4G7H - chains D and E of the 8 polymer chains in the assembly; structure by X-ray diffraction, 2.90 A resolution.

[Chain D]
Molecule: DNA-directed RNA polymerase subunit beta'
Organism: Thermus thermophilus
Notes: EC 2.7.7.6
UniProt: Q8RQE8 (RPOC_THET8); residues 1-1524 here = UniProt positions 1-1524
Amino-acid sequence (1524 residues; row label = number of the first residue in the row):
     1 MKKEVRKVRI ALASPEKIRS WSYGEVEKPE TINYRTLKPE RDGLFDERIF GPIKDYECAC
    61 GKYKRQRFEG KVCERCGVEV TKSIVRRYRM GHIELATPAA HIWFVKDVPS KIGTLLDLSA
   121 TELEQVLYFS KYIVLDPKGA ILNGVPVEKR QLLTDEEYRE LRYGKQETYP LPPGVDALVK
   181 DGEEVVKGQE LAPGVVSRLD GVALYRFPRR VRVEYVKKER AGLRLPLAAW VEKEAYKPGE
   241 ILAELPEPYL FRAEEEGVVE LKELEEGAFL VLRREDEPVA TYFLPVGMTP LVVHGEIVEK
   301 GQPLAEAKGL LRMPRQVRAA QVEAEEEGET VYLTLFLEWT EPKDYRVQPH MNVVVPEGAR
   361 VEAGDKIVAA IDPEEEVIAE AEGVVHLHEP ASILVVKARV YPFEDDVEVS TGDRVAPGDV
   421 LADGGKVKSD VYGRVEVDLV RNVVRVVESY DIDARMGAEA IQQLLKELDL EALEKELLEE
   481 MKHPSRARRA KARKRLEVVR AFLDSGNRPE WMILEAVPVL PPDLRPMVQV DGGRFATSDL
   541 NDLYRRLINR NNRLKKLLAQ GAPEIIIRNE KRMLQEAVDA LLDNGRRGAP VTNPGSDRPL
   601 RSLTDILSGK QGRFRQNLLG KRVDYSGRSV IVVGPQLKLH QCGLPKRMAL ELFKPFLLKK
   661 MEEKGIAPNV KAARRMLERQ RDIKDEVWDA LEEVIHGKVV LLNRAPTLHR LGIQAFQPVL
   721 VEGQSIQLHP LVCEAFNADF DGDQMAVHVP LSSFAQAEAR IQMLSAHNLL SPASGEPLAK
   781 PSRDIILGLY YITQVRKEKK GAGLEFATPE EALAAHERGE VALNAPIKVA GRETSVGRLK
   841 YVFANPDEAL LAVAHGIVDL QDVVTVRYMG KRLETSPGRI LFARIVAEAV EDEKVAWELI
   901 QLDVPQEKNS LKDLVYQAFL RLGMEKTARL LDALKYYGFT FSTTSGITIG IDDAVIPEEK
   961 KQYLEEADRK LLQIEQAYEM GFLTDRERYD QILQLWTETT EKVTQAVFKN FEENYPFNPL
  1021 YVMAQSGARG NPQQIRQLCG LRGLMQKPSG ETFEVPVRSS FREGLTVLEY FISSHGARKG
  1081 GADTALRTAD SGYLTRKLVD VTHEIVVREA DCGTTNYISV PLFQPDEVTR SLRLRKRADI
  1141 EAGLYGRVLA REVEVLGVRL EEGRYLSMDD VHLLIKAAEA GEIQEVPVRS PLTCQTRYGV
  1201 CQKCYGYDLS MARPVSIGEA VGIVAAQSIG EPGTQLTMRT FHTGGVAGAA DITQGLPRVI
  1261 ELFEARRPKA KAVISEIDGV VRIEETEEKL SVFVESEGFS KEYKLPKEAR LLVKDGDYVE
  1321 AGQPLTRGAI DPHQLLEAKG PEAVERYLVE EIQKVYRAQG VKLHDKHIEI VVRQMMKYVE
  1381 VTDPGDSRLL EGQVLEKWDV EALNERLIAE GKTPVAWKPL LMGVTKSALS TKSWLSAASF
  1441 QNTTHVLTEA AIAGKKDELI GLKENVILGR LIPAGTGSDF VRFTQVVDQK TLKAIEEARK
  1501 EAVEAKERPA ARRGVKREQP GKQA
Unresolved in the structure: 1-2, 1238-1251, 1503-1524
Metal / ion sites: Zn2+ site 1: Cys58, Cys60, Cys73, Cys76; Mg2+ site 1: Asp739, Asp741, Asp743; Mg2+ site 2 near Lys840 (its only coordinating residue here); Mg2+ site 3 near Ile900 (its only coordinating residue here); Zn2+ site 2: Cys1112, Cys1194, Cys1201, Cys1204

[Chain E]
Molecule: DNA-directed RNA polymerase subunit omega
Organism: Thermus thermophilus
Notes: EC 2.7.7.6
UniProt: Q8RQE7 (RPOZ_THET8); residues 1-99 here = UniProt positions 1-99
Amino-acid sequence (99 residues; numbered 1 to 99; the number before each row is that of its first residue):
     1 MAEPGIDKLF GMVDSKYRLT VVVAKRAQQL LRHGFKNTVL EPEERPKMQT LEGLFDDPNA
    61 VTWAMKELLT GRLVFGENLV PEDRLQKEME RLYPVEREE
Unresolved in the structure: 1, 96-99

[Interface between chain D and chain E]
Contacting residue pairs (96; chain D residue first):
  His640(D) - Ala2(E)
  Asp689(D) - Leu51(E)
  Glu693(D) - Met48(E)
  Glu693(D) - Thr50(E)
  His696(D) - Met48(E)
  His696(D) - Asp57(E)  salt bridge
  His696(D) - Pro58(E)
  His696(D) - Asn59(E)  hydrogen bond (backbone-side chain)
  Gly697(D) - Asn59(E)  hydrogen bond (backbone-side chain)
  Lys698(D) - Asn59(E)
  Ser753(D) - Leu31(E)
  Ser753(D) - Val61(E)
  Phe754(D) - Ala24(E)  hydrophobic
  Phe754(D) - Gln28(E)
  Ala757(D) - Thr20(E)
  Ala757(D) - Ala24(E)  hydrophobic
  Glu758(D) - Thr20(E)
  Arg760(D) - Glu3(E)  salt bridge
  Arg760(D) - Asn59(E)  hydrogen bond
  Arg760(D) - Val61(E)
  Arg760(D) - Thr62(E)  hydrogen bond
  Ile761(D) - Phe10(E)  hydrophobic
  Ile761(D) - Leu19(E)  hydrophobic
  Ile761(D) - Thr20(E)
  Ile761(D) - Val23(E)  hydrophobic
  Gln762(D) - Tyr17(E)
  Gln762(D) - Thr20(E)  hydrogen bond
  Ala766(D) - Ala2(E)
  His767(D) - Ala2(E)
  His767(D) - Glu3(E)  hydrogen bond (side chain-backbone)
  His767(D) - Ile6(E)
  Gly923(D) - Asp7(E)
  Met924(D) - Asp7(E)  hydrogen bond (backbone-side chain)
  Met924(D) - Phe10(E)  hydrophobic
  Glu925(D) - Ala2(E)
  Glu925(D) - Glu3(E)
  Glu925(D) - Pro4(E)
  Glu925(D) - Gly5(E)  hydrogen bond (side chain-backbone)
  Glu925(D) - Asp7(E)  hydrogen bond (backbone-side chain)
  Met1211(D) - Lys16(E)
  Ser1216(D) - Ser15(E)
  Ser1216(D) - Lys16(E)  hydrogen bond (side chain-backbone)
  Ile1217(D) - Ser15(E)  hydrogen bond (backbone-side chain)
  Ile1217(D) - Tyr17(E)
  Gly1218(D) - Tyr17(E)
  Glu1219(D) - Tyr17(E)  hydrogen bond
  Gly1475(D) - Tyr17(E)
  Thr1476(D) - Tyr17(E)
  Thr1476(D) - Thr20(E)
  Phe1480(D) - Asp14(E)
  Phe1480(D) - Arg18(E)  hydrogen bond (backbone-side chain)
  Phe1480(D) - Glu77(E)
  Val1481(D) - Ser15(E)
  Val1481(D) - Tyr17(E)  hydrophobic
  Val1481(D) - Arg18(E)
  Val1481(D) - Val21(E)
  Arg1482(D) - Lys25(E)
  Phe1483(D) - Lys25(E)
  Phe1483(D) - Glu77(E)
  Thr1484(D) - Arg18(E)  hydrogen bond
  Thr1484(D) - Val21(E)
  Thr1484(D) - Val22(E)
  Thr1484(D) - Lys25(E)  hydrogen bond (backbone-side chain)
  Thr1484(D) - Gly76(E)
  Gln1485(D) - Val74(E)
  Gln1485(D) - Phe75(E)
  Gln1485(D) - Gly76(E)  hydrogen bond (backbone-backbone)
  Gln1485(D) - Asn78(E)
  Gln1485(D) - Leu79(E)  hydrogen bond (side chain-backbone)
  Gln1485(D) - Val80(E)  hydrogen bond (side chain-backbone)
  Gln1485(D) - Glu82(E)  hydrogen bond
  Val1486(D) - Val22(E)
  Val1486(D) - Gln29(E)  hydrogen bond (backbone-side chain)
  Val1486(D) - Val74(E)
  Val1487(D) - Leu73(E)
  Val1487(D) - Val74(E)  hydrogen bond (backbone-backbone)
  Asp1488(D) - Arg26(E)  salt bridge
  Asp1488(D) - Asn37(E)
  Asp1488(D) - Val39(E)
  Asp1488(D) - Leu73(E)
  Asp1488(D) - Met89(E)
  Asp1488(D) - Tyr93(E)
  Gln1489(D) - Arg72(E)
  Gln1489(D) - Val74(E)
  Lys1490(D) - Tyr93(E)
  Thr1491(D) - Met89(E)
  Thr1491(D) - Leu92(E)
  Thr1491(D) - Tyr93(E)
  Ala1494(D) - Arg91(E)
  Ala1494(D) - Leu92(E)  hydrophobic
  Ile1495(D) - Val80(E)  hydrophobic
  Ile1495(D) - Leu85(E)  hydrophobic
  Ile1495(D) - Glu88(E)
  Arg1499(D) - Leu79(E)  hydrogen bond (side chain-backbone)
  Arg1499(D) - Val80(E)
  Arg1499(D) - Pro81(E)
Interface residues without a listed pair, chain D (45 interface residues in all): Leu764, Ala928, Asp1208, Arg1213, Ala1498
Interface residues without a listed pair, chain E (54 interface residues in all): Ala27, Lys47, Met65, Arg84

[In short]
45 residues of chain D face 54 of chain E across their interface; the contacts include 22 hydrogen bonds and 3
salt bridges. Among the polar pairs are His696(D)-Asp57(E), Arg760(D)-Glu3(E) and Asp1488(D)-Arg26(E).
Cys58(D), Cys60(D), Cys73(D) and Cys76(D) coordinate Zn2+ site 1.
Here chain D is DNA-directed RNA polymerase subunit beta' and chain E is DNA-directed RNA polymerase subunit
omega, both from Thermus thermophilus. Entry 4G7H (Crystal structure of Thermus thermophilus transcription
initiation complex) was determined by X-ray diffraction (same publication as 4G7O and 4G7Z).
